Entry 5C6O (X-ray diffraction, 3.00 A resolution); this record covers chain A.

Chain A:
Molecule: BH2163 protein
Organism: Bacillus halodurans (strain ATCC BAA-125 / DSM 18197 / FERM 7344 / JCM 9153 / C-125)
UniProtKB: Q9KAX3 (Q9KAX3_BACHD); residues 1-464 here = UniProt positions 1-464
Sequence (464 residues; row label = number of the first residue in the row):
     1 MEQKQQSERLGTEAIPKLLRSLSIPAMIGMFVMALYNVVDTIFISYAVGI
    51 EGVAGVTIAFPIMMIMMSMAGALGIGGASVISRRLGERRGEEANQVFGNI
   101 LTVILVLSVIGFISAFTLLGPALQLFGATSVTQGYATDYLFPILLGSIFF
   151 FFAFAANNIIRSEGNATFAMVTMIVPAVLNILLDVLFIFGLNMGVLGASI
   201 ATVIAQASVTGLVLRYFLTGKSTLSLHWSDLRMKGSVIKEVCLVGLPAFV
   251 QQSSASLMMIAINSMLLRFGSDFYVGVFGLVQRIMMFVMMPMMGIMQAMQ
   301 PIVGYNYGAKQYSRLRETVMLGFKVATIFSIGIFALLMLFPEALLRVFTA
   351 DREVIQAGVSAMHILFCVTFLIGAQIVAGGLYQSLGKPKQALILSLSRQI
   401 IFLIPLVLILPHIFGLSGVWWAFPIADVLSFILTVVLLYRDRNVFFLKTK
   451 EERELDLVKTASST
Disordered / not traced: 1-2, 449-464
Ligand contacts: 4YH ((2S)-2-(3,4-dimethoxyphenyl)-5-{[2-(3,4-dimethoxyphenyl)ethyl](methyl)amino}-2-(propan-2-yl)pentanenitrile): Met33, Ala34, Tyr36, Asn37, Phe60, Met63, Met64, Met67, Tyr139, Phe150, Phe154, Gln252, Arg283, Met286, Met293
From the paper describing this entry:
  - binding site for 4YH: Met33, Tyr36, Asn37, Phe60, Met63, Met64, Met67, Phe150, Phe154, Gln252, Met286, Met293
  - mutagenesis - M33A, N37A, D40A, M286A: abolished growth in response to 4YH
  - mutagenesis - M293A: unchanged growth in response to 4YH
  - mutagenesis - Y36A, F60A, M63A, M64A, M67A, F150A, F154A, Q252A: increased growth in response to 4YH

Overview:
Ligands of chain A: compound 4YH. The paper reports a binding site for 4YH at Met33, Tyr36 and Asn37 among
others; Y36A, F60A and M63A, among others, increase growth in response to 4YH; 13 substitutions were tested in
all.
Chain A is BH2163 protein (Bacillus halodurans (strain ATCC BAA-125 / DSM 18197 / FERM 7344 / JCM 9153 /
C-125)); the structure, protein B, was determined by X-ray diffraction, deposited together with 5C6N and 5C6P.
